5THC - chains A and C of the 6 polymer chains in the assembly; structure by X-ray diffraction, 2.79 A resolution.

# Chain A (and C)
Protein: Hemagglutinin HA1 chain
Organism: Influenza A virus
Notes: chain C of this document is another copy of the same molecule, construct and numbering; everything in this record applies to it too
UniProt: A0A0J9X252 (A0A0J9X252_9INFA); the construct lacks a stretch of the UniProt sequence and is renumbered around it, so the offset changes along the chain: 7-129 = UniProt 1-123; 130-158 = UniProt 125-153; 159-263 = UniProt 156-260; 265-276 = UniProt 261-272; 1 more segments
Sequence (323 residues; each row starts with the number of its first residue; note: 1 number in that range is skipped by the numbering (no residue carries it; nothing is unmodelled there); a row labelled like 158A-158B holds insertion residues (158A, then the next letters in order)):
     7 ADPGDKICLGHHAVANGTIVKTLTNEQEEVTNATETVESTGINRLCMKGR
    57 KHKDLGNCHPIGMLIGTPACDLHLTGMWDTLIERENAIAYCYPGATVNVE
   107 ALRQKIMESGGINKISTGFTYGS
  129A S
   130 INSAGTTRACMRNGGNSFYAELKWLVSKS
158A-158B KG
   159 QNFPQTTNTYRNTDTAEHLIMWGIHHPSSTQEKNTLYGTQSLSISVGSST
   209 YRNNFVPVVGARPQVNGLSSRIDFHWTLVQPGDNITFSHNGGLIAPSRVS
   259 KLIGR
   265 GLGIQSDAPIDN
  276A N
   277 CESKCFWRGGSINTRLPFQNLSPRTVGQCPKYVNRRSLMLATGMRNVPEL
Disordered / not traced: 7-10, 326
Sequence notes: engineered mutation Thr193 (Asp190 in A0A0J9X252), Leu226 (Gln223 in A0A0J9X252), Ser228 (Gly225 in A0A0J9X252)
Disulfides: Cys52-Cys277, Cys64-Cys76, Cys97-Cys139, Cys281-Cys305
Covalent attachments: N-acetylglucosamine (NAG) linked to Asn242
What the authors report for this chain:
  - mutagenesis - Q226L/G228S, G228S: abolished binding to alpha2-3 sialosides
  - mutagenesis - Q226L/G228S: unchanged binding to human-type alpha2-6 receptors

# Chain A / chain C interface
Contacting residue pairs (22):
  His184(A) - Arg210(C)
  Pro185(A) - Arg210(C)
  Val216(A) - Ser203(C)
  Val216(A) - Arg210(C)  hydrogen bond (backbone-side chain)
  Val216(A) - Asn211(C)
  Val216(A) - Asn212(C)
  Val217(A) - Ser203(C)
  Ala219(A) - Thr165(C)
  Ala219(A) - Ser246(C)
  Asn224(A) - Thr244(C)  hydrogen bond
  Gly225(A) - Gly205(C)
  Gly225(A) - Ser206(C)
  Gly225(A) - Asn242(C)
  Gly225(A) - Thr244(C)  hydrogen bond (backbone-side chain)
  Leu226(A) - Ser203(C)
  Leu226(A) - Gly205(C)
  Leu226(A) - Arg210(C)
  Leu226(A) - Thr244(C)
  Leu226(A) - Ser246(C)
  Ser227(A) - Arg210(C)  hydrogen bond (backbone-side chain)
  Arg229(A) - Ser206(C)  hydrogen bond (side chain-backbone)
  Arg229(A) - Ser207(C)  hydrogen bond (side chain-backbone)
Also at the interface, not in a pair above, chain A (14 interface residues in all): Gly218, Val223, Ser228, Asp231
Also at the interface, not in a pair above, chain C (15 interface residues in all): Thr167, Val204, Thr208, Phe245

# Overview
14 residues of chain A face 15 of chain C across their interface; the contacts include 6 hydrogen bonds. Polar
pairs include Val216(A)-Arg210(C), Asn224(A)-Thr244(C) and Gly225(A)-Thr244(C). N-acetylglucosamine is
covalently linked to Asn242(A). From the paper: Q226L/G228S and G228S of chain A abolish binding to alpha2-3
sialosides; Q226L/G228S of chain A leave binding to human-type alpha2-6 receptors unchanged.
Both chains are Hemagglutinin HA1 chain (Influenza A virus). Entry 5THC (Crystal structure of H10
hemagglutinin mutant (T193D-Q226L-G228S) from Jiangxi-Donghu (2013) H10N8 influenza virus in complex with ...)
was determined by X-ray diffraction (same publication as 5TGO, 5TGU, 5TGV, 5TH0, 5TH1, 5THB and 5THF).
